7LQN - chains B and C of the 6 polymer chains in the assembly; structure by X-ray diffraction, 3.00 A resolution.

== Chain B (and C) ==
Molecule: Glucosamine-6-phosphate deaminase
Organism: Haemophilus influenzae (strain 86-028NP)
Notes: EC 3.5.99.6; chain C of this document is another copy of the same molecule, construct and numbering; everything in this record applies to it too
Reference sequence: Q4QP46 (NAGB_HAEI8); numbering as in UniProt (aligned over 1-270)
Sequence (286 residues; numbered -15 to 270; the number before each row is that of its first residue; numbers below 1 keep their minus sign (His-15 is residue -15)):
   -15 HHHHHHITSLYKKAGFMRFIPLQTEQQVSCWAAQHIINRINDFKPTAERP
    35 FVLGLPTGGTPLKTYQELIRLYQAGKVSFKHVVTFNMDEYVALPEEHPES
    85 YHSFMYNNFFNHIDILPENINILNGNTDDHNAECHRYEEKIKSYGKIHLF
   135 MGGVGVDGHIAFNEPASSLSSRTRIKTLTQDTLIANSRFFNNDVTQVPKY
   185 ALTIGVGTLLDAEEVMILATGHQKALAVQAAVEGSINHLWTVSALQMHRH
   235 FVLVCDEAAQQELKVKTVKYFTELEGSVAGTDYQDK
Not modelled in the structure: -15 to -1, 261-270
Sequence notes: expression tag (-15 to 0)
UniProt features mapped onto this chain:
  - active site: Asp72 (Proton acceptor), Asp141 (For ring-opening step), His143 (Proton acceptor), Glu148 (For ring-opening step)
  - site (Part of the allosteric site): Ser151, Arg158, Lys160, Thr161, Tyr254

== Chain B / chain C interface ==
Contacting residue pairs (17):
  Phe0(B) - Ala150(C)
  Phe0(B) - Ser151(C)
  Phe0(B) - His222(C)
  Met1(B) - His222(C)
  Val216(B) - His222(C)  hydrogen bond (backbone-side chain)
  Val216(B) - Leu223(C)
  Glu217(B) - Asn221(C)  hydrogen bond (backbone-side chain)
  Gly218(B) - Asn221(C)
  Ser219(B) - Ser219(C)
  Ser219(B) - Ile220(C)  hydrogen bond (side chain-backbone)
  Ser219(B) - Asn221(C)
  Gln230(B) - His222(C)
  Arg233(B) - Ser152(C)
  Tyr254(B) - Glu148(C)  hydrogen bond
  Tyr254(B) - Pro149(C)
  Tyr254(B) - Ala150(C)  hydrogen bond (side chain-backbone)
  Leu258(B) - Glu148(C)
Other interface residues (no listed pair), chain B (12 interface residues in all): Ala215, Phe255

== In short ==
12 residues of chain B and 10 residues of chain C are in contact, with 5 hydrogen bonds. Among the polar pairs
are Val216(B)-His222(C), Glu217(B)-Asn221(C) and Ser219(B)-Ile220(C). From UniProt: 4 active-site residues on
chain B.
Chain B and chain C are both Glucosamine-6-phosphate deaminase (Haemophilus influenzae (strain 86-028NP)); the
structure, Glucosamine-6-phosphate Deaminase from H. influenzae, was determined by X-ray diffraction,
deposited together with 7LQM.
